PDB entry 6WXF | electron microscopy, 4.30 A resolution (low resolution: residue-level contacts below are approximate; hydrogen-bond / salt-bridge calls are withheld) | chains 2 and b of the 39 polymer chains in the assembly

== Chain 2 ==
Name: Outer capsid protein VP4
Organism: Rotavirus A (strain RVA/Monkey/United States/RRV/1975/G3P5B[3])
UniProtKB: G0YZG6 (G0YZG6_ROTRH); residues 1-776 here = UniProt positions 1-776
Sequence (776 residues; row label = number of the first residue in the row):
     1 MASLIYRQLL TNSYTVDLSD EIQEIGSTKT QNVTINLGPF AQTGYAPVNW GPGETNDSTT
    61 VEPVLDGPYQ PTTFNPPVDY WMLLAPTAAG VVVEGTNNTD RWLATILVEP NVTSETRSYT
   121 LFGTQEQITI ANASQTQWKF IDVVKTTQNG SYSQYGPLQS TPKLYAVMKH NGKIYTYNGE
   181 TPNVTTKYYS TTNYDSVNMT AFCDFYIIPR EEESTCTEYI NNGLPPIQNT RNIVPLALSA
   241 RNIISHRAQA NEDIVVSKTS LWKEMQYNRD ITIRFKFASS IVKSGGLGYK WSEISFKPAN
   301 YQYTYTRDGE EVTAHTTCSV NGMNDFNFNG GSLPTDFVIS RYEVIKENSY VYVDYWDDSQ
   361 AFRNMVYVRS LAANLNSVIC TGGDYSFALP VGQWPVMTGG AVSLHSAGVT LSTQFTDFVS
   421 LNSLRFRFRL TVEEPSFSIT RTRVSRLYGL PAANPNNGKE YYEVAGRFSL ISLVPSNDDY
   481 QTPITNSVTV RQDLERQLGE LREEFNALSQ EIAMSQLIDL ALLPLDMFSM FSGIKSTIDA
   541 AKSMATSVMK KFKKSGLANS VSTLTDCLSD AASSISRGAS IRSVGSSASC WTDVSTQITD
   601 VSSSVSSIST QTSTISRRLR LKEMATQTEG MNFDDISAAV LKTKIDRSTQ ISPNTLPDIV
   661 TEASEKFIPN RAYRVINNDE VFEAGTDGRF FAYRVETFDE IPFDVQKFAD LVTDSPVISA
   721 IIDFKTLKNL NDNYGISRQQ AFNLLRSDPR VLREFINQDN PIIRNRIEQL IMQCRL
Disordered / not traced: 17-259, 481-493, 597-606
Differences from the reference sequence: engineered mutation Cys567 (Ser in G0YZG6), Cys590 (Ala in G0YZG6)
Cystine bridges: Cys567-Cys590

== Chain b ==
Name: Outer capsid glycoprotein VP7
Organism: Rotavirus A (strain RVA/Monkey/United States/RRV/1975/G3P5B[3])
UniProtKB: P12476 (VP7_ROTRH); numbering as in UniProt (aligned over 1-326)
Sequence (326 residues; each row starts with the number of its first residue):
     1 MYGIEYTTVL TFLISLILLN YILKSLTRMM DFIIYRFLFI VVILSPLLKA QNYGINLPIT
    61 GSMDTAYANS TQEETFLTST LCLYYPTEAA TEINDNSWKD TLSQLFLTKG WPTGSVYFKE
   121 YTDIASFSVD PQLYCDYNVV LMKYDATLQL DMSELADLIL NEWLCNPMDI TLYYYQQTDE
   181 ANKWISMGSS CTIKVCPLNT QTLGIGCLTT DTATFEEVAT AEKLVITDVV DGVNHKLDVT
   241 TATCTIRNCK KLGPRENVAV IQVGGSDVLD ITADPTTAPQ TERMMRINWK KWWQVFYTVV
   301 DYVNQIIQAM SKRSRSLNSA AFYYRI
Disordered / not traced: 1-54
Cystine bridges: Cys82-Cys135, Cys165-Cys249, Cys191-Cys244, Cys196-Cys207
Covalently attached groups: N-acetylglucosamine (NAG) linked to Asn69
Ion coordination: Ca2+ site 1: Asp95 (shared with 2 residues of chain a); Ca2+ site 2: Asp151, Glu154, Glu222, Leu224; Ca2+ site 3: Gly206, Thr214, Glu216 (shared with 1 residue of chain c); Ca2+ site 4: Asp228, Val229, Asp231 (shared with 1 residue of chain c); Ca2+ site 5: Asp301 (shared with 2 residues of chain a)

== How chain 2 and chain b interact ==
Contacting residue pairs (15):
  Leu494(2) with Gln104(b); Leu107(b); Thr108(b)
  Glu495(2) with Leu107(b)
  Arg496(2) with Thr108(b); Lys109(b); Gly110(b)
  Gln497(2) with Thr108(b); Lys109(b)
  Glu500(2) with Lys109(b); Asn304(b)
  Gln510(2) with Ala66(b)
  Glu511(2) with Ala68(b)
  Gln650(2) with Gly110(b)
  Glu768(2) with Ala66(b)

== Overview ==
Chain 2 and chain b form an interface of 9 and 8 residues respectively. Covalently linked N-acetylglucosamine:
at Asn69(b). The Ca2+ site 2 is built by Asp151(b), Glu154(b), Glu222(b) and Leu224(b). Gly206(b), Thr214(b)
and Glu216(b) form the Ca2+ site 3.
Here chain 2 is Outer capsid protein VP4 and chain b is Outer capsid glycoprotein VP7, both from Rotavirus A
(strain RVA/Monkey/United States/RRV/1975/G3P5B[3]). Entry 6WXF (Cryo-EM reconstruction of VP5*/VP8* assembly
from rhesus rotavirus particles - Intermediate conformation) was determined by electron microscopy, deposited
together with 6WXE and 6WXG.
